PDB entry 6WYV | electron microscopy, 2.75 A resolution | chains L and M of the 8 polymer chains in the assembly

== Chain L ==
Name: 50S ribosomal protein L15
From: Escherichia coli
UniProtKB: A0A037Y8L6 (A0A037Y8L6_ECOLX); numbering as in UniProt (aligned over 1-144)
Chain sequence (144 residues; each row starts with the number of its first residue):
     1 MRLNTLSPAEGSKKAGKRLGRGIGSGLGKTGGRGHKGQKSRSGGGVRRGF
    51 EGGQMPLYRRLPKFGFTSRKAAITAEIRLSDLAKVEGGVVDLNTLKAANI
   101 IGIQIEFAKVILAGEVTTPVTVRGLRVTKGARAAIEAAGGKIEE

== Chain M ==
Name: 50S ribosomal protein L4
From: Escherichia coli
UniProtKB: D7Z9F6 (D7Z9F6_ECOLX); numbering as in UniProt (aligned over 1-201)
Chain sequence (201 residues; row label = number of the first residue in the row):
     1 MELVLKDAQSALTVSETTFGRDFNEALVHQVVVAYAAGARQGTRAQKTRA
    51 EVTGSGKKPWRQKGTGRARSGSIKSPIWRSGGVTFAARPQDHSQKVNKKM
   101 YRGALKSILSELVRQDRLIVVEKFSVEAPKTKLLAQKLKDMALEDVLIIT
   151 GELDENLFLAARNLHKVDVRDATGIDPVSLIAFDKVVMTADAVKQVEEML
   201 A

== Interface between chain L and chain M ==
Contacting residue pairs (15; chain L residue first):
  Met-1(L) / Phe-23(M)  hydrophobic
  Met-1(L) / Glu-111(M)
  Met-1(L) / Gln-115(M)
  Met-1(L) / Arg-117(M)  hydrogen bond (backbone-side chain)
  Met-1(L) / Ile-181(M)
  Arg-2(L) / Arg-117(M)
  Arg-2(L) / Ile-181(M)
  Arg-2(L) / Asp-184(M)  salt bridge
  Leu-3(L) / Ile-181(M)
  Leu-3(L) / Ala-182(M)  hydrophobic
  Thr-5(L) / Glu-25(M)
  Leu-6(L) / Glu-25(M)
  Leu-6(L) / Val-28(M)  hydrophobic
  Ser-7(L) / Glu-25(M)  hydrogen bond (backbone-side chain)
  Pro-8(L) / His-29(M)
Also at the interface, not in a pair above, chain L (8 interface residues in all): Ala-9
Also at the interface, not in a pair above, chain M (14 interface residues in all): Ala-26, Val-32, Ile-108, Leu-112

== Overview ==
The interface between chain L and chain M involves 8 residues on one side and 14 on the other, with 2 hydrogen
bonds and 1 salt bridge. Polar pairs include Arg-2(L)/Asp-184(M), Met-1(L)/Arg-117(M) and Ser-7(L)/Glu-25(M).
Here chain L is 50S ribosomal protein L15 and chain M is 50S ribosomal protein L4, both from Escherichia coli.
Entry 6WYV (E. coli 50S ribosome bound to compounds 47 and VS1) was determined by electron microscopy,
deposited together with 6PC5, 6PC6, 6PC7, 6PC8, 6PCH, 6PCQ and 3 further entries.
